PDB entry 3J34 | electron microscopy, 8.60 A resolution (very low resolution: no residue pairs are listed; an interface is given only as per-side residue counts) | chains 5 and a of the 42 polymer chains in the assembly

== Chain 5 (and a) ==
Protein: capsid protein
From: Human immunodeficiency virus 1
Notes: chain a of this document is another copy of the same molecule, construct and numbering; everything in this record applies to it too
UniProt: Q79791 (Q79791_9HIV1); residues 1-231 here correspond to UniProt positions 133-363 (UniProt number = residue number + 132)
Sequence (231 residues; each row starts with the number of its first residue):
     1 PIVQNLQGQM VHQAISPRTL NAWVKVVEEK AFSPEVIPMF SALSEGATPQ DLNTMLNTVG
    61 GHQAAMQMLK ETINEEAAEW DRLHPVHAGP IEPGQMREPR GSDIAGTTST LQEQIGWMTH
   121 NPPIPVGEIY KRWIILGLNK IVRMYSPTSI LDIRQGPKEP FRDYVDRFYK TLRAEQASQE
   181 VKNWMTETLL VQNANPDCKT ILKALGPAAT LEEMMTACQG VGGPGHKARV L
Disulfides: Cys-198/Cys-218
Construct notes: engineered mutation Glu-92 (Ala224 in Q79791)
From the paper describing this entry:
  - mutagenesis - I201D, A204D, L205D: decreased stability
  - mutagenesis - A204C: increased stability

== How chain 5 and chain a interact ==
At this resolution (9 A) residue pairs are not listed: 38 residues of chain 5 and 28 of chain a lie at the interface.

== In short ==
Chain 5 and chain a form an interface of 38 and 28 residues respectively. From the paper: I201D, A204D and
L205D of chain 5 reduce stability; A204C of chain 5 increases stability.
Chain 5 and chain a are both capsid protein (Human immunodeficiency virus 1); the structure, Structure of
HIV-1 Capsid Protein by Cryo-EM, was determined by electron microscopy together with 3J4F, 3J3Q and 3J3Y from
the same study.
